8VQH - chains B and D of the 4 polymer chains in the assembly; structure by electron microscopy, 2.70 A resolution.

== Chain B (and D) ==
Molecule: Light-independent protochlorophyllide reductase subunit B
Organism: Cereibacter sphaeroides
Notes: EC 1.3.7.7; chain D of this document is another copy of the same molecule, construct and numbering; everything in this record applies to it too
UniProt: chimeric construct of Q12306, Q9Z5D9: residues -95 to 0 from Q12306 (SMT3_YEAST) positions 1-96 (UniProt number = residue number + 96); residues 1-534 from Q9Z5D9 positions 1-534 (same numbers)
Amino-acid sequence (630 residues; row label = number of the first residue in the row; numbers below 1 keep their minus sign (Met-95 is residue -95)):
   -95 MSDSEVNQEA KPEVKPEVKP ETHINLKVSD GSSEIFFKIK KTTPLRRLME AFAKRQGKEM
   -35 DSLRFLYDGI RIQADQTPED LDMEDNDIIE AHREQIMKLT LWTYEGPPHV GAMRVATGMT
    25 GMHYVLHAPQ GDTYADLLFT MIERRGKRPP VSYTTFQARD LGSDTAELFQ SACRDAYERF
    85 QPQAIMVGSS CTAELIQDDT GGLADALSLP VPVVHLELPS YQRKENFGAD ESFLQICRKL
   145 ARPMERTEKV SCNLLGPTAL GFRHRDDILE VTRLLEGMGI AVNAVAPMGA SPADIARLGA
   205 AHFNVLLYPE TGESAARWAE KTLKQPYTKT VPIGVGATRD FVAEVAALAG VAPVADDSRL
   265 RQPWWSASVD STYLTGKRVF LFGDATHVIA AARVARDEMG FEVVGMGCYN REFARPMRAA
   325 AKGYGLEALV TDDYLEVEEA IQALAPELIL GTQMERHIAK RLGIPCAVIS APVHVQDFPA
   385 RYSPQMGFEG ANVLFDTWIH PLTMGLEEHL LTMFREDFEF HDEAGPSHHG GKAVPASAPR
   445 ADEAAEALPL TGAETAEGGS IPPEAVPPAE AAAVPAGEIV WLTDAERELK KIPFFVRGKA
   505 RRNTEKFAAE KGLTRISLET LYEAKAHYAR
Unresolved in the structure: -95 to 0, 420-534
Metal / ion sites: 4Fe-4S cluster Fe: Asp36 (shared with 1 residue of chain A)
Residues lining bound ligands: 4Fe-4S cluster (SF4): Pro33, Gln34, Gly35, Asp36, Thr96
Swiss-Prot annotation at these positions:
  - modified residue: Ser-94 (N-acetylserine), Ser-92 (Phosphoserine)
  - active site: Asp274 (Proton donor)
  - binding site ([4Fe-4S] cluster): Asp36
  - binding site (substrate): Gly409, Leu410
Reported in the primary citation:
  - Cu ion coordination: His404, Met408
  - mutagenesis - H404A/M408A: abolished catalytic activity
  - conformationally variable residues (order/disorder transition): Met408

== Chain B / chain D interface ==
Residue-residue contacts (67):
  Met45(B) - Val273(D)  hydrophobic
  Met45(B) - Asp274(D)
  Arg48(B) - Trp268(D)  hydrogen bond (backbone-side chain)
  Arg48(B) - Trp269(D)  hydrogen bond (side chain-backbone)
  Arg48(B) - Ser272(D)
  Arg48(B) - Asp274(D)
  Arg48(B) - Ser275(D)
  Arg49(B) - Trp268(D)
  Gly50(B) - Trp268(D)
  Arg169(B) - Arg265(D)
  Leu173(B) - Arg263(D)
  Arg263(B) - Leu173(D)
  Arg265(B) - Arg169(D)
  Arg265(B) - Ala384(D)  hydrogen bond (side chain-backbone)
  Trp268(B) - Arg48(D)  hydrogen bond (side chain-backbone)
  Trp268(B) - Gly50(D)
  Trp269(B) - Arg48(D)
  Trp269(B) - Arg169(D)
  Trp269(B) - Phe382(D)
  Trp269(B) - Pro383(D)
  Trp269(B) - Ala384(D)
  Ser272(B) - Arg48(D)
  Val273(B) - Met45(D)  hydrophobic
  Asp274(B) - Arg48(D)  salt bridge
  Asp274(B) - Val379(D)
  Arg360(B) - Met408(D)
  Arg360(B) - Glu411(D)  salt bridge
  His361(B) - Glu411(D)  salt bridge
  Lys364(B) - Glu412(D)
  His378(B) - Glu411(D)  salt bridge
  Gln380(B) - Thr407(D)
  Gln380(B) - Met408(D)
  Gln380(B) - Glu411(D)  hydrogen bond
  Phe382(B) - Trp269(D)
  Pro383(B) - Trp269(D)
  Pro383(B) - Asp400(D)
  Ala384(B) - Arg265(D)  hydrogen bond (backbone-side chain)
  Ala384(B) - Trp269(D)
  Ala384(B) - Asn396(D)
  Ala384(B) - Phe399(D)  hydrophobic
  Ala384(B) - Asp400(D)  hydrogen bond (backbone-side chain)
  Arg385(B) - Arg385(D)
  Arg385(B) - Tyr386(D)  hydrogen bond (side chain-backbone)
  Arg385(B) - Ser387(D)  hydrogen bond
  Arg385(B) - Glu393(D)
  Arg385(B) - Asn396(D)
  Arg385(B) - Val397(D)
  Arg385(B) - Asp400(D)  hydrogen bond (backbone-side chain)
  Tyr386(B) - Arg385(D)  hydrogen bond (backbone-side chain)
  Tyr386(B) - Glu393(D)  hydrogen bond (backbone-side chain)
  Ser387(B) - Arg385(D)  hydrogen bond
  Glu393(B) - Arg385(D)
  Glu393(B) - Tyr386(D)  hydrogen bond (side chain-backbone)
  Asn396(B) - Ala384(D)
  Asn396(B) - Arg385(D)
  Val397(B) - Arg385(D)
  Asp400(B) - Pro383(D)
  Asp400(B) - Ala384(D)  hydrogen bond (side chain-backbone)
  Asp400(B) - Arg385(D)
  Thr407(B) - Gln380(D)
  Met408(B) - Arg360(D)  hydrogen bond
  Met408(B) - Gln380(D)
  Glu411(B) - Arg360(D)  salt bridge
  Glu411(B) - His361(D)  salt bridge
  Glu411(B) - Gln380(D)  hydrogen bond
  Leu415(B) - His361(D)
  Arg419(B) - Arg365(D)
Also at the interface, not in a pair above, chain B (37 interface residues in all): Glu47, Val379, Phe399, His404
Also at the interface, not in a pair above, chain D (41 interface residues in all): Glu47, Arg49, Asp170, Arg177, His378, Thr401, His404, Leu415

== In short ==
37 residues of chain B face 41 of chain D across their interface; the contacts include 17 hydrogen bonds and 6
salt bridges. Polar contacts include Asp274(B)-Arg48(D), Arg360(B)-Glu411(D) and His361(B)-Glu411(D). Ligands
of chain B: 4Fe-4S cluster. The paper reports that H404A/M408A of chain B abolish catalytic activity; Cu ion
coordination by His404(B) and Met408(B).
Both chains are Light-independent protochlorophyllide reductase subunit B (Cereibacter sphaeroides). Entry
8VQH (CryoEM structure of BchN-BchB electron acceptor component protein of DPOR) was determined by electron
microscopy, deposited together with 9BUO, 9E7H, 9EFU, 8VQI and 8VQJ.
